5DYG - chain A; structure by X-ray diffraction, 2.20 A resolution.

[Chain A]
Protein: Transitional endoplasmic reticulum ATPase
Organism: Homo sapiens
Notes: EC 3.6.4.6
UniProt: P55072 (TERA_HUMAN); residues 1-460 here = UniProt positions 1-460
Amino-acid sequence (468 residues; row label = number of the first residue in the row):
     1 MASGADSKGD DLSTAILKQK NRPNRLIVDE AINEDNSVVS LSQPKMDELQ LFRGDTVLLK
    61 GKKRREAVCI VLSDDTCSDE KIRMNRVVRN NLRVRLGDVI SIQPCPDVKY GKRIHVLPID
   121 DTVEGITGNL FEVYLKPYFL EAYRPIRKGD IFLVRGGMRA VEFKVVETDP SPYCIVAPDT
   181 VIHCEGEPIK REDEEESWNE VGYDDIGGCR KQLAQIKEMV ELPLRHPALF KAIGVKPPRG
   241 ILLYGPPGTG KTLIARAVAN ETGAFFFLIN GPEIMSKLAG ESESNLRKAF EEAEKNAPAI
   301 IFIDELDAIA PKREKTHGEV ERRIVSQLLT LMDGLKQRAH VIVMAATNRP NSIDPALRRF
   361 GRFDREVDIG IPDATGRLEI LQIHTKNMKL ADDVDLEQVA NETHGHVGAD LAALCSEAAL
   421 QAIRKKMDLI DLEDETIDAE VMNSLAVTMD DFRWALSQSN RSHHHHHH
Unresolved in the structure: 1-14, 461-468
Sequence notes: engineered mutation W198 (Leu in P55072); expression tag (461-468)
Swiss-Prot annotation at these positions:
  - binding site (ATP): P247 to L253, N348, H384
  - modified residue: A2 (N-acetylalanine), S3 (Phosphoserine), S7 (Phosphoserine), S13 (Phosphoserine), S37 (Phosphoserine), K315 (N6,N6,N6-trimethyllysine), T436 (Phosphothreonine)
  - cross-link (Glycyl lysine isopeptide (Lys-Gly)): K8 (interchain with G-Cter in SUMO2), K18 (interchain with G-Cter in SUMO2)
  - natural variant: R95 (R95G: In IBMPFD1), G97 (G97E: In CMT2Y), I126 (I126F: In IBMPFD1; uncertain significance), R155 (R155C: In IBMPFD1; R155H: In FTDALS6 and IBMPFD1; R155L: In IBMPFD1; R155P: In IBMPFD1; R155S: In IBMPFD1), R159 (R159G: In FTDALS6; R159H: In IBMPFD1), A160 (A160T: In IBMPFD1; uncertain significance), E185 (E185K: In CMT2Y), R191 (R191Q: In FTDALS6 and IBMPFD1), W198 (L198W: In IBMPFD1; this construct carries the variant), A232 (A232E: In IBMPFD1), I254 (I254F: In IBMPFD1; uncertain significance), I369 (I369T: In IBMPFD1; uncertain significance), 1 further natural variant entry in UniProt
  - mutagenesis: F52 to D55 (Abolishes interaction with NPLOC4; when associated with A-110), R53 (R53A: Minor effect on affinity for ATP and ADP), R86 (R86A: Strongly increased affinity for ATP. Strongly reduced affinity for ADP), Y110 (Y110A: Abolishes interaction with NPLOC4; when associated with 52-A--A-55), R113 to H115 (Severely reduced binding to DERL1), F131 (F131R: Severely reduced binding to DERL1), L140 (L140D: Severely reduced binding to DERL1), D179 (D179R: No effect on binding to DERL1), H183 (H183W: Severely reduced binding to DERL1), K251 (K251Q: Impairs ERAD degradation of HMGCR and does not inhibit interaction with RHBDD1; when associated with Q-524), E305 (E305Q: Defect in ubiquitin-dependent protein degradation by the proteasome; when associated with Q-578), K312 (K312A: Does not affect methylation by VCPKMT), 6 further mutagenesis entries in UniProt
Small-molecule neighbours: ADP (adenosine-5'-diphosphate): D205, I206, G207, C209, P246, P247, G248, T249, G250, K251, T252, L253, R359, F360, I380, I383, H384, G408, A409, A412
From the paper describing this entry:
  - binding site for ADP: K251, R359
  - conformationally variable residues (side-chain flip): R359
  - disease-associated variants - L198W: unchanged catalytic activity

[In short]
Bound to chain A: ADP. UniProt lists 9 ATP-binding residues and 22 mutagenesis sites. From the paper: a
binding site for ADP at K251 and R359; L198W leaves catalytic activity unchanged.
Chain A is Transitional endoplasmic reticulum ATPase (Homo sapiens); the structure, Structure of p97 N-D1
L198W mutant in complex with ADP, was determined by X-ray diffraction (same publication as 5DYI).
